2DWY - chain A; structure by X-ray diffraction, 2.30 A resolution.

== Chain A ==
Name: ADP-ribosylation factor binding protein GGA1
Organism: Homo sapiens
Notes: fragment: gae domain, residues 507-639
Reference sequence: Q9UJY5 (GGA1_HUMAN); residue numbers follow UniProt; this construct covers 507-639
Amino-acid sequence (133 residues; numbered 507 to 639; the number before each row is that of its first residue):
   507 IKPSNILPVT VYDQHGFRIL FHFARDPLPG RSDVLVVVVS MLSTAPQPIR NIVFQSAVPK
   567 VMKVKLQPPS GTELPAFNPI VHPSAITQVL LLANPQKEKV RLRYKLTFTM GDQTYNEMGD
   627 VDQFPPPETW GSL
Unresolved in the structure: 507-510
Curated features (UniProtKB/Swiss-Prot):
  - mutagenesis: A563 (A563D: Abolishes interaction with CCDC91), V564 (V564D: Abolishes interaction with CCDC91), V570 (V570E: Abolishes interaction with CCDC91), L572 (L572E: Abolishes interaction with CCDC91)

== Summary ==
From UniProt: 4 mutagenesis sites.
Chain A is ADP-ribosylation factor binding protein GGA1 (Homo sapiens); the structure, Crystal Structure
Analysis of GGA1-GAE, was determined by X-ray diffraction, deposited together with 2DWX.
